Entry 8RDJ (electron microscopy, 2.62 A resolution); this record covers chains D and X of the 24 polymer chains in the assembly.

== Chain D ==
Name: DNA-directed RNA polymerase subunit beta'
Source organism: Sinapis alba
Notes: EC 2.7.7.6
Reference sequence: A0A6C0M5W0 (A0A6C0M5W0_SINAL); numbering as in UniProt (aligned over 1-680)
Chain sequence (680 residues; each row starts with the number of its first residue):
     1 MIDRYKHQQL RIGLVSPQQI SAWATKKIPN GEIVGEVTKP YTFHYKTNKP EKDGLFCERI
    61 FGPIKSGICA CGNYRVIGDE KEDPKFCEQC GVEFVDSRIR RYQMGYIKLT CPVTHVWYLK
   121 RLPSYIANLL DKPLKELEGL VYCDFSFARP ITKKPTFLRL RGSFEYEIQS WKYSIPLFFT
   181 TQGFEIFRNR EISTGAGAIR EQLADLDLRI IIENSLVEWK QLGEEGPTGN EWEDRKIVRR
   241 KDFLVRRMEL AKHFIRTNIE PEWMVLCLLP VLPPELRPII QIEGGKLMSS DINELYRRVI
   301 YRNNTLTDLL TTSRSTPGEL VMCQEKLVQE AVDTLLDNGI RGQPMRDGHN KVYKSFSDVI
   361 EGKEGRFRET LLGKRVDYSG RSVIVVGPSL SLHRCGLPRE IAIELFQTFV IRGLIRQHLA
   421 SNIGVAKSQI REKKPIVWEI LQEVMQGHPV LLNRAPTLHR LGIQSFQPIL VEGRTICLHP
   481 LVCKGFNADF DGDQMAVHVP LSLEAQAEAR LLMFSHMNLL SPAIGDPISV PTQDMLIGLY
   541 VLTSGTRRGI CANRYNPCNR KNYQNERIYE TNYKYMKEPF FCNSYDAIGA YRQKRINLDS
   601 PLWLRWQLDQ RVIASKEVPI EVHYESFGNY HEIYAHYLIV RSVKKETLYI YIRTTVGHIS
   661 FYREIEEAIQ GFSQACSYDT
Unresolved in the structure: 26-34, 78-84, 226-233, 279-290, 311-320, 559-577, 677-680
Metal / ion sites: Mg2+: Asp489, Asp491, Asp493 (shared with 1 residue of chain Z)

== Chain X ==
Molecule: 81-nt DNA strand
Sequence (81 nucleotides; each row starts with the number of its first residue):
     1 TTATTTGGTT CCTAAAATGG AGGTCAGTAC GTCCTATCGA TCTTCGGACT GCAATTTTAG
    61 AGAGACGCGA AAGCGAAAGC C
Unresolved in the structure: 1-30, 37-45, 71-81

== Interface between chain D and chain X ==
Pairs across the interface (7; chain D residue first):
  Tyr45(D) - DC34(X)  sugar contact
  Tyr45(D) - DT35(X)  phosphate contact
  Lys46(D) - DC34(X)  salt bridge to the phosphate
  Leu122(D) - DA53(X)  phosphate contact
  Leu122(D) - DA54(X)  phosphate contact
  Lys135(D) - DT55(X)  phosphate contact
  Arg239(D) - DA54(X)  base contact
Other interface residues (no listed pair), chain X (6 interface residues in all): DC33

== Overview ==
5 residues of chain D and 6 residues of chain X are in contact, with 1 salt bridge. The salt-bridged pair is
Lys46(D)-DC34(X). Asp489(D), Asp491(D) and Asp493(D) coordinate Mg2+.
Here chain D is DNA-directed RNA polymerase subunit beta' (Sinapis alba) and chain X is an 81-nt DNA strand.
Entry 8RDJ (Plastid-encoded RNA polymerase transcription elongation complex (Integrated model)) was determined
by electron microscopy together with 8R5O, 8R6S and 8RAS from the same study.
